PDB entry 7MIZ | electron microscopy, 3.40 A resolution | chains A4 and a of the 100 polymer chains in the assembly

[Chain A4]
Name: Tubulin alpha chain
Organism: Toxoplasma gondii
Reference sequence: P10873 (TBA_TOXGO); residues 1-453 here = UniProt positions 1-453
Sequence (453 residues; numbered 1 to 453; the number before each row is that of its first residue):
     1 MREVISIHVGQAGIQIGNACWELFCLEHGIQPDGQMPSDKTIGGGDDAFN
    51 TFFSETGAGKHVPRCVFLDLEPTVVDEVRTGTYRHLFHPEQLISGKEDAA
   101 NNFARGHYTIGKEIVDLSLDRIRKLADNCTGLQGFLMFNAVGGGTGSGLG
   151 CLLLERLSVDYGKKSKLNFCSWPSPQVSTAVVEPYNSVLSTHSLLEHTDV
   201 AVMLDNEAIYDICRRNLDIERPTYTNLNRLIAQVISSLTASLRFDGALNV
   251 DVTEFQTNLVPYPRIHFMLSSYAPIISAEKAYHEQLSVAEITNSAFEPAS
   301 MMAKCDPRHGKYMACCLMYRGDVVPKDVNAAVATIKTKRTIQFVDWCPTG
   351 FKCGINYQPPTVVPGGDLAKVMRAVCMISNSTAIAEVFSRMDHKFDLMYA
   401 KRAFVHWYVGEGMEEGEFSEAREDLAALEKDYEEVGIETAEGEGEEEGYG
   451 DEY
Disordered / not traced: 38-46, 438-453
UniProt features mapped onto this chain:
  - active site: Glu-254
  - binding site (GTP): Gln-11, Glu-71, Gly-144, Thr-145, Thr-179, Asn-206, Asn-228
  - binding site (Mg(2+)): Glu-71
  - site: Tyr-453 (Involved in polymerization)
  - modified residue: Lys-40 (N6-acetyllysine)

[Chain a]
Name: PDI family protein
Organism: Toxoplasma gondii
Reference sequence: Q8MPF4 (Q8MPF4_TOXGO); residues 1-220 here = UniProt positions 1-220
Sequence (220 residues; row label = number of the first residue in the row):
     1 MSQPVFASPLNVEKRRLNEERALMQAQKAGGEGVNIQLPPNYGDMDLILF
    51 PEGSLKNSNNTVIPQSHLKGKSVALYFADGADPKCASLLPFLLNYYRTMN
   101 EGGANQKIEIIFVSLDRDREAFESHRAHMPWLSIDLENPLTEILKRHFRV
   151 MKEYEVPTYGYGSRTGVPSVIVIGSDGREAQFLPICSGLEEGDRALLRWD
   201 WRNTKFASDQFHVRPTLLEQ
Disordered / not traced: 1-47, 153-162, 208-220

[Interface between chain A4 and chain a]
Pairs across the interface (17):
  Gln-31(A4) with Gly-103(a)
  Pro-32(A4) with Gly-102(a)
  Asp-33(A4) with Gly-102(a); Gly-103(a); Lys-107(a), salt bridge
  Gln-35(A4) with Ala-104(a)
  Lys-60(A4) with Arg-202(a)
  Thr-80(A4) with Asn-94(a), hydrogen bond (backbone-side chain); Thr-98(a)
  Gly-81(A4) with Thr-98(a)
  Thr-82(A4) with Thr-98(a)
  Arg-84(A4) with Asn-94(a); Tyr-95(a); Thr-98(a); Leu-197(a)
  His-85(A4) with Met-99(a), hydrogen bond; Trp-201(a)

[Summary]
10 residues of chain A4 face 11 of chain a across their interface; the contacts include 2 hydrogen bonds and 1
salt bridge. Polar pairs include Asp-33(A4)/Lys-107(a), Thr-80(A4)/Asn-94(a) and His-85(A4)/Met-99(a). From
UniProt: active-site residue Glu-254(A4), 7 GTP-binding residues and Mg2+-binding residue Glu-71(A4) on chain
A4.
Chain A4 is Tubulin alpha chain and chain a is PDI family protein, both from Toxoplasma gondii; the structure,
Atomic structure of cortical microtubule from Toxoplasma gondii, was determined by electron microscopy.
